Entry 6WHU (electron microscopy, 3.93 A resolution); this record covers chains B and C of the 4 polymer chains in the assembly.

== Chain B ==
Protein: Glutamate receptor ionotropic, NMDA 2B
Source organism: Rattus norvegicus
UniProt: Q00960 (NMDE2_RAT); residues 27-852 here = UniProt positions 27-852
Amino-acid sequence (883 residues; each row starts with the number of its first residue; numbers below 1 keep their minus sign (Met-30 is residue -30)):
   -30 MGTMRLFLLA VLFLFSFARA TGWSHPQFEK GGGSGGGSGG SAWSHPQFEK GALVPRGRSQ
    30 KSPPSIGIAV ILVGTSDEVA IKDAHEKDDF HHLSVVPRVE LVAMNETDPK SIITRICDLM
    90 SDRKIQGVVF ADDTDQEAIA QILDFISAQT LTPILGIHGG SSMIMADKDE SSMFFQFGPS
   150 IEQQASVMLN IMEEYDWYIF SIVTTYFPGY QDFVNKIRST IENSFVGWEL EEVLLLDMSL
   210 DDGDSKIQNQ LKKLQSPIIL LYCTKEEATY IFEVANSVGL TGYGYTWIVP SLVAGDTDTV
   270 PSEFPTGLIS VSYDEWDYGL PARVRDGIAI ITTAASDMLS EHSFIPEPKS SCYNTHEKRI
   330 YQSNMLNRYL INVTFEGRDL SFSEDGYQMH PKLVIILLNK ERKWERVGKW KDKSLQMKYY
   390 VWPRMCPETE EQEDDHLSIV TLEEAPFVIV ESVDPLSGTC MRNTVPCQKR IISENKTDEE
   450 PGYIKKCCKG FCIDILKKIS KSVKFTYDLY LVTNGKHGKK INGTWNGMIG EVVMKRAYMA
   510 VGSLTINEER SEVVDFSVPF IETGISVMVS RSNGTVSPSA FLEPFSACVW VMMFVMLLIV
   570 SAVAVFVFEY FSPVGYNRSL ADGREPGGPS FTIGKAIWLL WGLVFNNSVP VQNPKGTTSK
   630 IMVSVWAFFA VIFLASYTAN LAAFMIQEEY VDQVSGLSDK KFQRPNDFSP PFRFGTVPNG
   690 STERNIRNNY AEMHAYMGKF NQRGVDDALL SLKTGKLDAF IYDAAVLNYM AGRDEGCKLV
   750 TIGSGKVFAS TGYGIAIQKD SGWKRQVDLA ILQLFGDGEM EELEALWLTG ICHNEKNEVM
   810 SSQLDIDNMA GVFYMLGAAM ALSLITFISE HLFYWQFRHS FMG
Disordered / not traced: -30 to 34, 58-64, 209-212, 395-402, 443-447, 582-597, 846-852
Disulfides: Cys86-Cys321, Cys429-Cys456, Cys436-Cys457, Cys746-Cys801
Glycans and other covalent adducts: N-acetylglucosamine (NAG) linked to Asn74, Asn542, Asn688
Construct notes: expression tag (-30 to 26); conflict Asp348 (Asn in Q00960), Cys557 (Asp in Q00960), Ser588 (Cys in Q00960), Ser838 (Cys in Q00960), Ser849 (Cys in Q00960)
Ligand contacts: QGP ((2S)-2-amino-3-[2',4'-dichloro-4-hydroxy-5-(phosphonomethyl)biphenyl-3-yl]propanoic acid): Glu413, Ala414, Pro415, His486, Ser512, Leu513, Thr514, Arg519, Gly689, Ser690, Thr691, Tyr731, Val735, Tyr762
Curated features (UniProtKB/Swiss-Prot):
  - region: Lys604 to Pro623 (Pore-forming)
  - binding site (Zn(2+)): His127, Glu284
  - binding site (L-glutamate): Thr514, Arg519, Ser690, Thr691, Asp732
  - site: Asn615 (Functional determinant of NMDA receptors)
  - glycosylation (N-linked (GlcNAc...) asparagine): Asn74, Asn341, Asn444, Asn491, Asn542, Asn688
  - mutagenesis: His60 (H60A: Normal zinc binding), His127 (H127A: Reduced zinc binding), Asp283 (D283A: Slightly reduced zinc binding), Glu284 (E284A: Reduced zinc binding), His311 (H311A: Normal zinc binding), His359 (H359A: Normal zinc binding)
From the paper describing this entry:
  - conformationally variable residues (loop rearrangement): Val808

== Chain C ==
Protein: Glutamate receptor ionotropic, NMDA 1
Source organism: Rattus norvegicus
UniProt: P35439 (NMDZ1_RAT), isoform P35439-2; residue numbers follow UniProt; this construct covers 1-959
Amino-acid sequence (959 residues; each row starts with the number of its first residue):
     1 MSTMHLLTFA LLFSCSFARA ASDPKIVNIG AVLSTRKHEQ MFREAVNQAN KRHGSWKIQL
    61 QATSVTHKPN AIQMALSVCE DLISSQVYAI LVSHPPTPND HFTPTPVSYT AGFYRIPVLG
   121 LTTRMSIYSD KSIHLSFLRT VPPYSHQSSV WFEMMRVYNW NHIILLVSDD HEGRAAQKRL
   181 ETLLEERESK SKKRNYENLD QLSYDNKRGP KAEKVLQFDP GTKNVTALLM EARELEARVI
   241 ILSASEDDAA TVYRAAAMLD MTGSGYVWLV GEREISGNAL RYAPDGIIGL QLINGKNESA
   301 HISDAVGVVA QAVHELLEKE NITDPPRGCV GNTNIWKTGP LFKRVLMSSK YADGVTGRVE
   361 FNEDGDRKFA QYSIMNLQNR KLVQVGIYNG THVIPNDRKI IWPGGETEKP RGYQMSTRLK
   421 IVTIHQEPFV YVKPTMSDGT CKEEFTVNGD PVKKVICTGP NDTSPGSPRH TVPQCCYGFC
   481 IDLLIKLART MQFTYEVHLV ADGKFGTQER VQNSNKKEWN GMMGELLSGQ ADMIVAPLTI
   541 NNERAQYIEF SKPFKYQGLT ILVKKEIPRS TLDSFMQPFQ STLWLLVGLS VHVVAVMLYL
   601 LDRFSPFGRF KVNSQSESTD ALTLSSAMWF SWGVLLNSGI GEGAPRSFSA RILGMVWAGF
   661 AMIIVASYTA NLAAFLVLDR PEERITGIND PRLRNPSDKF IYATVKQSSV DIYFRRQVEL
   721 STMYRHMEKH NYESAAEAIQ AVRDNKLHAF IWDSAVLEFE ASQKCDLVTT GELFFRSGFG
   781 IGMRKDSPWK QQVSLSILKS HENGFMEDLD KTWVRYQECD SRSNAPATLT CENMAGVFML
   841 VAGGIVAGIF LIFIEIAYKR HKDARRKQMQ LAFAAVNVWR KNLQDRKSGR AEPDPKKKAT
   901 FRAITSTLAS SFKRRRSSKD TSTGGGRGAL QNQKDTVLPR RAIEREEGQL QLCSRHRES
Disordered / not traced: 1-24, 53-57, 95-102, 189-207, 606-622, 863-959
Disulfides: Cys79-Cys329, Cys441-Cys475, Cys457-Cys476, Cys765-Cys819
Glycans and other covalent adducts: N-acetylglucosamine (NAG) linked to Asn224, Asn297
Construct notes: conflict Ser22 (Cys in P35439), Gln61 (Asn in P35439), Asp260 (Asn in P35439), Gln371 (Asn in P35439), Gln492 (Asn in P35439), Gln512 (Asn in P35439), Gln615 (Glu in P35439), Ser616 (Glu in P35439), Ser618 (Glu in P35439), Thr619 (Glu in P35439), Gln792 (Asn in P35439), Cys831 (Phe in P35439)
Ligand contacts: QGM ((2R,4S)-5,7-dichloro-4-[(phenylcarbamoyl)amino]-1,2,3,4-tetrahydroquinoline-2-carboxylic acid): Gln426, Phe505, Pro537, Leu538, Thr539, Arg544, Val705, Lys706, Gln707, Ser708, Ser709, Trp752, Asp753, Val756, Phe779

== How chain B and chain C interact ==
Cross-chain cystine bridges: Cys557(B)-Cys831(C)
Contacting residue pairs - 66 pairs, chain B then chain C:
  Ile515(B) with Leu798(C), hydrophobic
  Asn516(B) with Leu798(C)
  Glu517(B) with Lys799(C), salt bridge
  Phe525(B) with Lys552(C)
  Ser526(B) with Lys552(C), hydrogen bond (backbone-side chain)
  Val527(B) with Lys552(C)
  Pro528(B) with Pro553(C), hydrophobic
  Glu531(B) with Tyr556(C); Arg776(C), salt bridge
  Glu552(B) with Thr828(C)
  Pro553(B) with Leu829(C)
  Phe554(B) with Met834(C), hydrophobic
  Ser555(B) with Thr828(C); Leu829(C); Thr830(C), hydrogen bond; Cys831(C)
  Cys557(B) with Cys831(C), disulfide
  Met561(B) with Phe838(C), hydrophobic
  Met565(B) with Phe838(C); Val841(C), hydrophobic
  Val569(B) with Ile845(C), hydrophobic
  Val572(B) with Ile845(C), hydrophobic
  Phe575(B) with Ile849(C), hydrophobic
  Tyr579(B) with Ile856(C)
  Asn622(B) with Ile640(C)
  Thr626(B) with Glu855(C)
  Thr627(B) with Ile852(C)
  Lys629(B) with Trp629(C); Ile640(C)
  Met631(B) with Gly844(C); Ile845(C), hydrophobic
  Ser633(B) with Leu636(C)
  Ala636(B) with Leu636(C)
  Phe637(B) with Leu636(C), hydrophobic; Leu840(C), hydrophobic
  Phe638(B) with Val837(C), hydrophobic
  Ile641(B) with Phe575(C), hydrophobic
  Ala644(B) with Tyr668(C), hydrophobic; Thr669(C)
  Ser645(B) with Leu829(C)
  Thr647(B) with Thr669(C)
  Ala648(B) with Ala673(C), hydrophobic
  Asn649(B) with Leu676(C); Leu829(C)
  Phe653(B) with Pro826(C), hydrophobic; Thr828(C)
  Asn694(B) with Glu802(C)
  Asn698(B) with Glu802(C); Asn803(C)
  Gly754(B) with Arg815(C)
  Lys755(B) with Arg815(C)
  Val756(B) with Glu807(C)
  Phe757(B) with Glu807(C)
  Ala758(B) with His801(C)
  Ser759(B) with Tyr556(C); His801(C)
  Thr760(B) with Tyr556(C), hydrogen bond (backbone-side chain)
  Arg774(B) with Ala545(C); Gln546(C)
  Leu778(B) with Ala545(C), hydrophobic; Gln546(C)
  Leu781(B) with Ile540(C), hydrophobic; Asn542(C); Ala545(C), hydrophobic
  Gln782(B) with Asn542(C), hydrogen bond
  Gly785(B) with Arg716(C), hydrogen bond (backbone-side chain)
Interface residues without a listed pair, chain B (61 interface residues in all): Ser520, Val576, Phe580, Leu612, Ile630, Val632, Trp635, Val640, Ala651, Ala652, Gly761, Asp786
Interface residues without a listed pair, chain C (47 interface residues in all): Ser638, Val665, Leu672, Val677, Ala827, Ala842, Leu851

== Summary ==
61 residues of chain B and 47 residues of chain C are in contact, with 1 disulfide bond, 5 hydrogen bonds and
2 salt bridges. Polar contacts include Glu517(B)-Lys799(C), Glu531(B)-Arg776(C) and Ser526(B)-Lys552(C).
Ligands of chain B: compound QGP. Ligands of chain C: compound QGM. From the paper: conformational variability
at Val808(B).
Here chain B is Glutamate receptor ionotropic, NMDA 2B and chain C is Glutamate receptor ionotropic, NMDA 1,
both from Rattus norvegicus. Entry 6WHU (GluN1b-GluN2B NMDA receptor in complex with SDZ 220-040 and L689,560,
class 1) was determined by electron microscopy together with 6USU, 6USV, 6WHR, 6WHS, 6WHT, 6WHV and 5 further
entries from the same study.
